8J62 - chains A and C of the 12 polymer chains in the assembly; structure by electron microscopy, 2.50 A resolution.

# Chain A
Molecule: APOBEC3G
Source organism: Homo sapiens
Amino-acid sequence (371 residues; each row starts with the number of its first residue; numbers below 1 keep their minus sign (Gly-3 is residue -3)):
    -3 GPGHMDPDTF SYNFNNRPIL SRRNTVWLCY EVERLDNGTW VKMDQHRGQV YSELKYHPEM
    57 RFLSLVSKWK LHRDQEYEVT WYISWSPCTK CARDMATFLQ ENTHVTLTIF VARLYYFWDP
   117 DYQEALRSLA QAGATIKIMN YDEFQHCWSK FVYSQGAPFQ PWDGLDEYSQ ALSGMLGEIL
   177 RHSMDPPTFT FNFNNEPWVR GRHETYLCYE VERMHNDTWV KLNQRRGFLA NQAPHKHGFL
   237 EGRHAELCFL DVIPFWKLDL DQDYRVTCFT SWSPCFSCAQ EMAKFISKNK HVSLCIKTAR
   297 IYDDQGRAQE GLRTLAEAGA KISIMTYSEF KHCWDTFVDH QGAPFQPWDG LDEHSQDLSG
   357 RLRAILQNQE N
Disordered / not traced: -3 to -2, 179-367
Bound ions: Zn2+: His53, Cys84, Cys87

# Chain C
Molecule: Viral infectivity factor
Source organism: Human immunodeficiency virus 1
Amino-acid sequence (150 residues; numbered -11 to 176; 38 numbers in that range are skipped by the numbering (no residue carries them; nothing is unmodelled there); the number before each row is that of its first residue; numbers below 1 keep their minus sign (Met-11 is residue -11)):
   -11 MGHHHHHHSQ DPMENRWQVM IVWQVDRMRI NTWKRLVKHH MYISRKAKDW FYRHHYESTN
    49 PKISSEVHIP LGDAKLVITT YWGLHTGERD WHLGQGVSIE WRKKRYSTQV DPDLADQLIH
   109 LHYF
   151 DEASEGSQIK PPLPSVRKLT EDRWNK
Disordered / not traced: -11 to 2, 151-159

# How chain A and chain C interact
Contacting residue pairs (22):
  Pro3(A) - Lys26(C)
  Pro3(A) - His42(C)
  Asp4(A) - Lys22(C)  salt bridge
  Asp4(A) - Tyr40(C)  hydrogen bond
  Asp4(A) - Ser52(C)
  Asp4(A) - Ser53(C)
  Asp4(A) - Trp70(C)
  Ser7(A) - His42(C)
  Ser7(A) - His43(C)
  Ser7(A) - Tyr44(C)
  Tyr8(A) - His43(C)  hydrogen bond (backbone-side chain)
  Tyr8(A) - Trp70(C)  hydrophobic
  Trp144(A) - His42(C)
  Gln151(A) - Arg23(C)  hydrogen bond (side chain-backbone)
  Gln151(A) - Lys26(C)
  Gln151(A) - His27(C)
  Gln151(A) - Tyr30(C)
  Gln151(A) - Ile31(C)
  Ala153(A) - Tyr30(C)  hydrophobic
  Pro154(A) - Tyr30(C)
  Gln156(A) - Tyr44(C)  hydrogen bond (backbone-side chain)
  Gln156(A) - Glu45(C)
Other interface residues (no listed pair), chain A (15 interface residues in all): Arg19, Tyr149, Ser150, Gly152, Pro157, Trp158

# In short
The interface between chain A and chain C involves 15 residues on one side and 14 on the other; the contacts
include 4 hydrogen bonds and 1 salt bridge. Among the polar pairs are Asp4(A)-Lys22(C), Asp4(A)-Tyr40(C) and
Tyr8(A)-His43(C).
Chain A is APOBEC3G (Homo sapiens) and chain C is Viral infectivity factor (Human immunodeficiency virus 1);
the structure, Cryo-EM structure of APOBEC3G-Vif complex, was determined by electron microscopy (same
publication as 8H0I).
